PDB entry 8PY4 | electron microscopy, 3.00 A resolution | chains D and B of the 6 polymer chains in the assembly

# Chain D
Protein: 5d3(fab) heavy chain variable domain
Source organism: Mus musculus
Notes: antibody fragment or engineered binder
Sequence (221 residues; row label = number of the first residue in the row):
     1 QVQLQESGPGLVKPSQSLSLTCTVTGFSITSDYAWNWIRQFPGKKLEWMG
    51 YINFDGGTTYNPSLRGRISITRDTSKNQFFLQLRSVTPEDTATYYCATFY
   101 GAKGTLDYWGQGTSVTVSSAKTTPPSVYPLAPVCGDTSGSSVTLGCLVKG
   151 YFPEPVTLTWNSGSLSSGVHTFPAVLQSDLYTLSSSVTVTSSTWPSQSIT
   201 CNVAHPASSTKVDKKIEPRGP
Not modelled in the structure: 1, 120-221
Disulfides: Cys22-Cys96

# Chain B
Protein: Broad substrate specificity ATP-binding cassette transporter ABCG2
Source organism: Homo sapiens
Notes: EC 7.6.2.2
Reference sequence: Q9UNQ0 (ABCG2_HUMAN); numbering as in UniProt (aligned over 2-655)
Sequence (665 residues; numbered -9 to 655; the number before each row is that of its first residue; numbers below 1 keep their minus sign (Met-9 is residue -9)):
    -9 MDYKDDDDKGSSSSNVEVFIPVSQGNTNGFPATASNDLKAFTEGAVLSFH
    41 NICYRVKLKSGFLPCRKPVEKEILSNINGIMKPGLNAILGPTGGGKSSLL
    91 DVLAARKDPSGLSGDVLINGAPRPANFKCNSGYVVQDDVVMGTLTVRENL
   141 QFSAALRLATTMTNHEKNERINRVIQELGLDKVADSKVGTQFIRGVSGGE
   191 RKRTSIGMELITDPSILFLDEPTTGLDSSTANAVLLLLKRMSKQGRTIIF
   241 SIHQPRYSIFKLFDSLTLLASGRLMFHGPAQEALGYFESAGYHCEAYNNP
   291 ADFFLDIINGDSTAVALNREEDFKATEIIEPSKQDKPLIEKLAEIYVNSS
   341 FYKETKAELHQLSGGEKKKKITVFKEISYTTSFCHQLRWVSKRSFKNLLG
   391 NPQASIAQIIVTVVLGLVIGAIYFGLKNDSTGIQNRAGVLFFLTTNQCFS
   441 SVSAVELFVVEKKLFIHEYISGYYRVSSYFLGKLLSDLLPMRMLPSIIFT
   491 CIVYFMLGLKPKADAFFVMMFTLMMVAYSASSMALAIAAGQSVVSVATLL
   541 MTICFVFMMIFSGLLVNLTTIASWLSWLQYFSIPRYGFTALQHNEFLGQN
   591 FCPGLNATGNNPCNYATCTGEEYLVKQGIDLSPWGLWKNHVALACMIVIF
   641 LTIAYLKLLFLKKYS
Not modelled in the structure: -9 to 34, 47-60, 302-327, 355-368, 655
Sequence notes: initiating methionine (-9); expression tag (-8 to 1)
Disulfides: Cys592-Cys608
Covalently attached groups: N-acetylglucosamine (NAG) linked to Asn596
Small-molecule neighbours:
  - ko143 (I3O; tert-butyl 3-[(2S,5S,8S)-14-methoxy-2-(2-methylpropyl)-4,7-bis(oxidanylidene)-3,6,17-triazatetracyclo[8.7.0.03,8.011,16]heptadeca-1(10),11,13,15-tetraen-5-yl]propanoate), molecule 1: Ala397, Gln398, Val401, Leu405, Phe432, Thr435, Asn436, Phe439, Ser440
  - ko143 (I3O), molecule 2: Phe439, Leu539, Thr542, Ile543, Val546, Met549
From the paper describing this entry:
  - binding site for ko143: Asn436, Phe439

# Chain D / chain B interface
Residue-residue contacts (5; chain D residue first):
  Gly101(D) with Asn604(B); Tyr605(B)
  Ala102(D) with Pro602(B); Cys603(B); Asn604(B), hydrogen bond (backbone-backbone)
Other interface residues (no listed pair), chain D (4 interface residues in all): Phe99, Gly104

# Summary
Chain D and chain B each contribute 4 residues to their interface, with 1 hydrogen bond. Its one hydrogen
bond, Ala102(D)-Asn604(B), is backbone to backbone. Bound to chain B: ko143. N-acetylglucosamine is covalently
linked to Asn596(B). The paper reports a binding site for ko143 at Asn436(B) and Phe439(B).
Here chain D is 5d3(fab) heavy chain variable domain (Mus musculus) and chain B is Broad substrate specificity
ATP-binding cassette transporter ABCG2 (Homo sapiens). Entry 8PY4 (ABCG2 in complex with ko143 and 5D3 Fab)
was determined by electron microscopy (same publication as 8PXO, 8Q7B and 8QCM).
